PDB entry 8A1X | electron microscopy, 3.20 A resolution | chains C and D of the 6 polymer chains in the assembly

Chain C:
Protein: Na(+)-translocating NADH-quinone reductase subunit C
From: Vibrio cholerae
Notes: EC 7.2.1.1
UniProt: A0A085R7S2 (A0A085R7S2_VIBCL); residues 1-257 here = UniProt positions 1-257
Sequence (257 residues; each row starts with the number of its first residue):
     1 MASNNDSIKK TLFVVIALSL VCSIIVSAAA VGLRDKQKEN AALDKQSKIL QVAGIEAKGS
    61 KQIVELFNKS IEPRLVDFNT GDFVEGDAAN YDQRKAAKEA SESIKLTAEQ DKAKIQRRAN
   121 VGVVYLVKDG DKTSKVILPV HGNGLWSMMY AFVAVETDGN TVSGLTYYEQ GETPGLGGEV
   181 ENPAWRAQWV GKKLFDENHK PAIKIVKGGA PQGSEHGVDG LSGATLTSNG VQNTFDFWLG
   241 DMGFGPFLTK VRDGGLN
Unresolved in the structure: 1-6, 255-257
Glycans and other covalent adducts: flavin mononucleotide (FMN) linked to T225
Residues lining bound ligands: FMN (flavin mononucleotide): L145, W146, E172, T173, L176, G177, K207, G223, A224, L226, T227

Chain D:
Protein: Na(+)-translocating NADH-quinone reductase subunit D
From: Vibrio cholerae
Notes: EC 7.2.1.1
UniProt: A0A085RHY8 (A0A085RHY8_VIBCL); numbering as in UniProt (aligned over 1-210)
Sequence (210 residues; numbered 1 to 210; the number before each row is that of its first residue):
     1 MSSAKELKKS VLAPVLDNNP IALQVLGVCS ALAVTTKLET AFVMTLAVMF VTALSNFFVS
    61 LIRNHIPNSV RIIVQMAIIA SLVIVVDQIL KAYLYDISKQ LSVFVGLIIT NCIVMGRAEA
   121 FAMKSEPIPS FIDGIGNGLG YGFVLMTVGF FRELLGSGKL FGLEVLPLIS NGGWYQPNGL
   181 MLLAPSAFFL IGFMIWAIRT FKPEQVEAKE
Unresolved in the structure: 1-7, 209-210
Metal / ion sites: 2Fe-2S cluster Fe: C29, C112 (shared with 2 residues of chain E)
Residues lining bound ligands:
  - 1,2-Distearoyl-sn-glycerophosphoethanolamine (3PE): L190, F193, W196, A197, T200
  - 2Fe-2S cluster (FES): G27, C29, T110, N111, C112
What the authors report for this chain:
  - mutagenesis - C29A: abolished binding to 2Fe-2S cluster

How chain C and chain D interact:
Contacting residue pairs (28; chain C residue first):
  T11(C) - P67(D)
  V14(C) - I62(D)  hydrophobic
  V14(C) - H65(D)
  V14(C) - P67(D)
  V15(C) - P67(D)  hydrophobic
  V15(C) - V74(D)  hydrophobic
  L18(C) - A77(D)  hydrophobic
  L18(C) - I78(D)  hydrophobic
  C22(C) - S81(D)  hydrogen bond
  I25(C) - V85(D)  hydrophobic
  V26(C) - S81(D)
  V26(C) - I84(D)  hydrophobic
  A30(C) - Q88(D)
  L33(C) - Q88(D)
  L33(C) - I89(D)  hydrophobic
  K36(C) - A92(D)
  K36(C) - Y93(D)
  Q37(C) - Q88(D)  hydrogen bond (side chain-backbone)
  Q37(C) - K91(D)
  Q37(C) - A92(D)  hydrogen bond (side chain-backbone)
  N40(C) - K91(D)
  N40(C) - A92(D)  hydrogen bond (side chain-backbone)
  N40(C) - Y95(D)
  A41(C) - Y95(D)
  P174(C) - L182(D)  hydrophobic
  E179(C) - S170(D)
  N182(C) - S170(D)
  N182(C) - N171(D)
Other interface residues (no listed pair), chain C (18 interface residues in all): A29, D44

In short:
Chain C and chain D each contribute 18 residues to their interface; the contacts include 4 hydrogen bonds.
Polar contacts include C22(C)-S81(D), Q37(C)-Q88(D) and Q37(C)-A92(D). Ligands of chain D:
1,2-Distearoyl-sn-glycerophosphoethanolamine and 2Fe-2S cluster. Flavin mononucleotide is covalently linked to
T225(C). From the paper: C29A of chain D abolishes binding to 2Fe-2S cluster.
Chain C is Na(+)-translocating NADH-quinone reductase subunit C and chain D is Na(+)-translocating
NADH-quinone reductase subunit D, both from Vibrio cholerae; the structure, Sodium pumping NADH-quinone
oxidoreductase with inhibitor DQA, was determined by electron microscopy, deposited together with 8A1T, 8A1U,
8A1V, 8A1W, 8A1Y, 8ACW and 8ACY.
